PDB entry 8EMJ | X-ray diffraction, 1.75 A resolution | chains A and C of the 3 polymer chains in the assembly

== Chain A ==
Molecule: MHC class I antigen
Source organism: Homo sapiens
UniProtKB: F4NBT2 (F4NBT2_HUMAN); residues 1-276 here correspond to UniProt positions 25-300 (UniProt number = residue number + 24)
Chain sequence (276 residues; row label = number of the first residue in the row):
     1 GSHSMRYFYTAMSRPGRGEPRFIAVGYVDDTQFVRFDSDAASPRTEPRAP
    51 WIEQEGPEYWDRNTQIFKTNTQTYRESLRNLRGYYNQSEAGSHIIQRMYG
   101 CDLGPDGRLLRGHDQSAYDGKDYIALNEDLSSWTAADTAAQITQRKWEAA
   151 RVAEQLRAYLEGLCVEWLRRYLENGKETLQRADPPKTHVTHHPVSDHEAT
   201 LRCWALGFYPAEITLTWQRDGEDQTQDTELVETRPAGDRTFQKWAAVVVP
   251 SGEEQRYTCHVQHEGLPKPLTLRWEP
Cystine bridges: C101-C164, C203-C259

== Chain C ==
Molecule: Nucleoprotein NP9 epitope
Chain sequence (9 residues; each row starts with the number of its first residue):
     1 LPFDIATIM

== Chain A / chain C interface ==
Contacting residue pairs (37):
  M5(A) with L1(C)
  Y7(A) with L1(C), hydrogen bond (side chain-backbone); P2(C)
  Y9(A) with P2(C)
  R62(A) with D4(C), salt bridge
  N63(A) with L1(C); P2(C)
  I66(A) with F3(C); D4(C)
  F67(A) with P2(C), hydrophobic
  N70(A) with A6(C)
  T73(A) with A6(C)
  E76(A) with I8(C)
  S77(A) with I8(C); M9(C), hydrogen bond (side chain-backbone)
  N80(A) with I8(C); M9(C), hydrogen bond (side chain-backbone)
  L81(A) with M9(C), hydrophobic
  Y84(A) with M9(C), hydrogen bond (side chain-backbone)
  Y99(A) with P2(C); F3(C), hydrogen bond (side chain-backbone)
  Y123(A) with M9(C), hydrophobic
  T143(A) with M9(C), hydrogen bond (side chain-backbone)
  K146(A) with M9(C), hydrogen bond (side chain-backbone)
  W147(A) with T7(C), hydrogen bond (side chain-backbone); I8(C); M9(C), hydrophobic
  A150(A) with T7(C)
  V152(A) with T7(C)
  Q155(A) with F3(C); I5(C)
  L156(A) with F3(C)
  Y159(A) with L1(C), hydrogen bond (side chain-backbone); P2(C); F3(C), hydrophobic
  W167(A) with L1(C)
  Y171(A) with L1(C), hydrogen bond (side chain-backbone)
Other interface residues (no listed pair), chain A (31 interface residues in all): Y59, T69, Y74, I95, L163

== In short ==
Chain A and chain C form an interface of 31 and 9 residues respectively, with 10 hydrogen bonds and 1 salt
bridge. Polar contacts include R62(A)-D4(C), Y7(A)-L1(C) and S77(A)-M9(C).
Here chain A is MHC class I antigen (Homo sapiens) and chain C is Nucleoprotein NP9 epitope. Entry 8EMJ
(Crystal structure of HLA-B*35:01-NP9 epitope from 2006 H1N1 influenza strain) was determined by X-ray
diffraction.
